PDB entry 8Y2O | electron microscopy, 2.66 A resolution | chains B and C of the 3 polymer chains in the assembly

# Chain B
Protein: tRNA (cytidine(32)/guanosine(34)-2'-O)-methyltransferase
From: Homo sapiens
Notes: EC 2.1.1.205
UniProtKB: Q9UET6 (TRM7_HUMAN); numbering as in UniProt (aligned over 1-329)
Sequence (347 residues; numbered -17 to 329; the number before each row is that of its first residue; numbers below 1 keep their minus sign (Met-17 is residue -17)):
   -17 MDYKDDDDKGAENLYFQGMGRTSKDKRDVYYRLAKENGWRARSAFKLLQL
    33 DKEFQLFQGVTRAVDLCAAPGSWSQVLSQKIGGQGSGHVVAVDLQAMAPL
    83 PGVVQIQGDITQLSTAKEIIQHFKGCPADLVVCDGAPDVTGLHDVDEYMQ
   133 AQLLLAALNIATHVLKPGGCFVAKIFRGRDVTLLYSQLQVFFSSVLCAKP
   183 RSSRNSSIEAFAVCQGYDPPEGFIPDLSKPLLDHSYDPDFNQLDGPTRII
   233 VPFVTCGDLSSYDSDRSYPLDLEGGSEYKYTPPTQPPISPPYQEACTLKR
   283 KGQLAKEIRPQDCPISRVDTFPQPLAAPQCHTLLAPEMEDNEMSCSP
Unresolved in the structure: -17 to 9, 208-226, 253-329
Differences from the reference sequence: initiating methionine (-17); expression tag (-16 to 0)
Small-molecule neighbours: S-adenosylhomocysteine (SAH): Ala23, Ser25, Cys49, Ala50, Ala51, Pro52, Ser54, Trp55, Asp75, Leu76, Gln77, Gly90, Asp91, Ile92, Thr93, Asp116, Gly117, Ala118, Leu135
What the authors report for this chain:
  - binding site for S-adenosylhomocysteine: Ser25, Ser54, Asp75, Asp91
  - catalytic residues: Lys156
  - binding site for human cytoplasmic tRNA(Phe) (chain C): Lys156
  - specificity-determining residues: Cys238 (by similarity / conservation)
  - disease-associated variants - A26P: decreased catalytic activity on Nm32 (citing earlier work)

# Chain C
Molecule: human cytoplasmic tRNA(Phe)
Sequence (76 nucleotides; row label = number of the first residue in the row):
     1 GCCGAAAUAGCUCAGUUGGGAGAGCGUUAGACUGAAGAUCUAAAGGUCCC
    51 UGGUUCGAUCCCGGGUUUCGGCACCA
Unresolved in the structure: 73-76
Differences from the reference sequence: insertion (74-76)
Small-molecule neighbours:
  - Mg2+ (MG), molecule 1: A7, U8, G15
  - Mg2+ (MG), molecule 2: C25, G26, U27, A43
  - Mg2+ (MG), molecule 3: G53, U54, A58
  - Mg2+ (MG), molecule 4: U55, C56, G57

# How chain B and chain C interact
Contacting residue pairs (32):
  Asp10(B) with G37(C), hydrogen bond to the sugar; A38(C), phosphate contact
  Tyr13(B) with G34(C), phosphate contact; A35(C), sugar contact; A36(C), phosphate contact; G37(C), sugar contact
  Arg14(B) with A36(C), sugar contact; A38(C), hydrogen bond to the base
  Lys17(B) with G34(C), sugar contact; A35(C), salt bridge to the phosphate; A36(C), phosphate contact
  Arg22(B) with G34(C), sugar contact
  Ala23(B) with U33(C), phosphate contact; G34(C), phosphate contact
  Arg24(B) with U33(C), salt bridge to the phosphate; G34(C), hydrogen bond to the phosphate
  Ser25(B) with U33(C), sugar contact
  Lys28(B) with C32(C), phosphate contact; U33(C), salt bridge to the phosphate
  Pro52(B) with U33(C), sugar contact
  Ala118(B) with C32(C), sugar contact
  Asp120(B) with C32(C), base contact
  Val121(B) with A31(C), sugar contact; C32(C), base contact
  Thr122(B) with G30(C), sugar contact
  Gly123(B) with G30(C), sugar contact
  His125(B) with A31(C), salt bridge to the phosphate
  Lys156(B) with C32(C), hydrogen bond to the sugar
  Arg186(B) with U33(C), salt bridge to the phosphate; G37(C), base contact
  Ser189(B) with C32(C), hydrogen bond to the phosphate
  Glu191(B) with C32(C), sugar contact
Also at the interface, not in a pair above, chain B (23 interface residues in all): Pro119, Phe158, Ser188

# Overview
23 residues of chain B face 9 of chain C across their interface, with 5 hydrogen bonds and 5 salt bridges.
Polar pairs include Arg14(B)-A38(C), Asp10(B)-G37(C) and Lys156(B)-C32(C). Ligands of chain B:
S-adenosylhomocysteine. Ligands of chain C: 4 copies of Mg2+. The paper reports the catalytic residue
Lys156(B); A26P of chain B reduces catalytic activity on Nm32.
Chain B is tRNA (cytidine(32)/guanosine(34)-2'-O)-methyltransferase (Homo sapiens) and chain C is human
cytoplasmic tRNA(Phe); the structure, The Cryo-EM structure of human tRNA methyltransferase FTSJ1-THADA with
substrate tRNA and S-adenosyl homocysteine (SAH), was determined by electron microscopy.
